PDB entry 6L9H | X-ray diffraction, 2.60 A resolution | chains G and I of the 10 polymer chains in the assembly

== Chain G ==
Protein: Histone H2A type 1-B/E
Source organism: Homo sapiens
UniProtKB: P04908 (H2A1B_HUMAN); residues 14-118 here correspond to UniProt positions 15-119 (UniProt number = residue number + 1)
Amino-acid sequence (105 residues; each row starts with the number of its first residue):
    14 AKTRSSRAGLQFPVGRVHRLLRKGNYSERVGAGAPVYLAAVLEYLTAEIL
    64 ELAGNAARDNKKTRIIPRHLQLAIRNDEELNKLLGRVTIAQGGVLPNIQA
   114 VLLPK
UniProt features mapped onto this chain:
  - modified residue: Lys36 (N6-(2-hydroxyisobutyryl)lysine), Lys74 (N6-(2-hydroxyisobutyryl)lysine), Lys75 (N6-(2-hydroxyisobutyryl)lysine), Lys95 (N6-(2-hydroxyisobutyryl)lysine), Gln104 (N5-methylglutamine), Lys118 (N6-(2-hydroxyisobutyryl)lysine)
  - cross-link: Lys15 (Glycyl lysine isopeptide (Lys-Gly) (interchain with G-Cter in ubiquitin))

== Chain I ==
Molecule: Human Telomeric DNA (145-MER) - G-strand
Source organism: Homo sapiens
Sequence (145 nucleotides; each row starts with the number of its first residue; numbers below 1 keep their minus sign (DA-72 is residue -72)):
   -72 ATCTTAGGGTTAGGGTTAGGGTTAGGGTTAGGGTTAGGGTTAGGGTTAGG
   -22 GTTAGGGTTAGGGTTAGGGTTAGGGTTAGGGTTAGGGTTAGGGTTAGGGT
    28 TAGGGTTAGGGTTAGGGTTAGGGTTAGGGTTAGGGTTAGGGTGAT
Metal / ion sites: Mn2+ site 1 near DG7 (its only coordinating residue here); Mn2+ site 2 near DG38 (its only coordinating residue here); Mn2+ site 3 near DG50 (its only coordinating residue here)

== How chain G and chain I interact ==
Residue-residue contacts (16; chain G residue first):
  Arg29(G) with DG49(I), salt bridge to the phosphate
  His31(G) with DT39(I), salt bridge to the phosphate
  Arg35(G) with DT39(I), phosphate contact
  Arg42(G) with DG37(I), base contact; DG38(I), hydrogen bond to the base; DT39(I), phosphate contact
  Val43(G) with DG38(I), sugar contact; DT39(I), hydrogen bond to the phosphate
  Gly44(G) with DG38(I), phosphate contact
  Ala45(G) with DG38(I), hydrogen bond to the phosphate
  Lys75(G) with DT58(I), phosphate contact; DA59(I), salt bridge to the phosphate
  Thr76(G) with DT57(I), phosphate contact; DT58(I), hydrogen bond to the phosphate
  Arg77(G) with DT57(I), hydrogen bond to the phosphate; DT58(I), hydrogen bond to the phosphate
Interface residues without a listed pair, chain G (13 interface residues in all): Thr16, Glu41, Lys74
Interface residues without a listed pair, chain I (9 interface residues in all): DA47, DG48

== In short ==
Chain G and chain I form an interface of 13 and 9 residues respectively, with 6 hydrogen bonds and 3 salt
bridges. Polar contacts include Arg42(G)-DG38(I), Val43(G)-DT39(I) and Ala45(G)-DG38(I).
Here chain G is Histone H2A type 1-B/E and chain I is Human Telomeric DNA (145-MER) - G-strand, both from Homo
sapiens. Entry 6L9H (The Human Telomeric Nucleosome Displays Distinct Structural and Dynamic Properties) was
determined by X-ray diffraction, deposited together with 6KE9 and 6LE9.
